Entry 4QW0 (X-ray diffraction, 2.90 A resolution); this record covers chains Q and R of the 28 polymer chains in the assembly.

== Chain Q ==
Molecule: Proteasome subunit alpha type-4
Source organism: Saccharomyces cerevisiae
Notes: EC 3.4.25.1
Reference sequence: P40303 (PSA4_YEAST); residues -1 to 252 here correspond to UniProt positions 1-254 (UniProt number = residue number + 2)
Amino-acid sequence (254 residues; numbered -1 to 252; the number before each row is that of its first residue; numbers below 1 keep their minus sign (Met-1 is residue -1)):
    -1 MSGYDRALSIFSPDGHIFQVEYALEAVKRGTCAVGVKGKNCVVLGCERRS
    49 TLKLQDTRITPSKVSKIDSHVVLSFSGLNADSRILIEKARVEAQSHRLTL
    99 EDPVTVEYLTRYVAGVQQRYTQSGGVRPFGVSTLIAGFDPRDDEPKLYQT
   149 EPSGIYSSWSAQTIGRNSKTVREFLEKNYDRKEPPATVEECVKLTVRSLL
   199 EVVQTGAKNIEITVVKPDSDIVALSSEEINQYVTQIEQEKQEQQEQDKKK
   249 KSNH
Not modelled in the structure: -1 to 0, 241-252
Curated features (UniProtKB/Swiss-Prot):
  - modified residue: Thr58 (Phosphothreonine)

== Chain R ==
Molecule: Proteasome subunit alpha type-5
Source organism: Saccharomyces cerevisiae
Notes: EC 3.4.25.1
Reference sequence: P32379 (PSA5_YEAST); residues -7 to 252 here correspond to UniProt positions 1-260 (UniProt number = residue number + 8)
Amino-acid sequence (260 residues; numbered -7 to 252; the number before each row is that of its first residue; numbers below 1 keep their minus sign (Met-7 is residue -7)):
    -7 MFLTRSEYDRGVSTFSPEGRLFQVEYSLEAIKLGSTAIGIATKEGVVLGV
    43 EKRATSPLLESDSIEKIVEIDRHIGCAMSGLTADARSMIEHARTAAVTHN
    93 LYYDEDINVESLTQSVCDLALRFGEGASGEERLMSRPFGVALLIAGHDAD
   143 DGYQLFHAEPSGTFYRYNAKAIGSGSEGAQAELLNEWHSSLTLKEAELLV
   193 LKILKQVMEEKLDENNAQLSCITKQDGFKIYDNEKTAELIKELKEKEAAE
   243 SPEEADVEMS
Not modelled in the structure: -7 to 0, 118-124, 243-252

== Chain Q / chain R interface ==
Pairs across the interface (64):
  Asp3(Q) - Glu117(R)
  Arg4(Q) - Glu117(R)
  Ala5(Q) - Val4(R)  hydrophobic
  Ala5(Q) - Glu117(R)
  Ala5(Q) - Ser127(R)
  Ser7(Q) - Ser127(R)
  Ser7(Q) - Arg128(R)
  Ile8(Q) - Gln15(R)
  Phe9(Q) - Gln15(R)
  Phe9(Q) - Tyr18(R)  hydrophobic
  Phe9(Q) - Ser19(R)
  Phe9(Q) - Ala22(R)  hydrophobic
  Phe9(Q) - Leu73(R)  hydrophobic
  Phe9(Q) - Arg128(R)
  Phe9(Q) - Pro129(R)
  Phe9(Q) - Gly131(R)
  Ser10(Q) - Tyr18(R)
  Pro11(Q) - Tyr18(R)  hydrophobic
  Pro11(Q) - Glu21(R)
  Asp12(Q) - Glu21(R)
  Gly13(Q) - Tyr18(R)
  Gly13(Q) - Glu21(R)
  Gly13(Q) - Ala22(R)
  His14(Q) - Leu25(R)
  Ile15(Q) - Leu73(R)  hydrophobic
  Ile15(Q) - Arg128(R)
  Lys35(Q) - Glu52(R)  salt bridge
  Gln116(Q) - Ala75(R)
  Gln116(Q) - Asp76(R)
  Gln116(Q) - Arg128(R)
  Thr119(Q) - Arg128(R)  hydrogen bond (backbone-side chain)
  Gln120(Q) - Met126(R)
  Gln120(Q) - Ser127(R)  hydrogen bond (backbone-backbone)
  Gln120(Q) - Arg128(R)
  Gln120(Q) - Pro129(R)
  Gln120(Q) - Phe130(R)
  Ser121(Q) - Ser127(R)
  Gly122(Q) - Ser127(R)
  Ser151(Q) - Ala75(R)
  Gly152(Q) - Ala75(R)
  Ile153(Q) - Thr74(R)
  Ile153(Q) - Ala75(R)
  Ser155(Q) - Leu51(R)
  Ser155(Q) - Ser55(R)
  Ser156(Q) - Leu51(R)
  Ser156(Q) - Glu52(R)  hydrogen bond (backbone-backbone)
  Ser156(Q) - Ser55(R)  hydrogen bond (backbone-side chain)
  Trp157(Q) - Thr47(R)
  Trp157(Q) - Ser48(R)
  Trp157(Q) - Leu50(R)
  Trp157(Q) - Leu51(R)
  Trp157(Q) - Glu52(R)
  Ser158(Q) - Leu50(R)  hydrogen bond (backbone-backbone)
  Ser158(Q) - Glu52(R)  hydrogen bond
  Ala159(Q) - Leu50(R)
  Leu173(Q) - Leu50(R)  hydrophobic
  Glu174(Q) - Ser48(R)  hydrogen bond
  Glu174(Q) - Pro49(R)
  Glu174(Q) - Leu50(R)
  Tyr177(Q) - Leu50(R)  hydrophobic
  Arg179(Q) - Pro49(R)  hydrogen bond (side chain-backbone)
  Arg179(Q) - Leu50(R)
  Arg179(Q) - Leu51(R)  hydrogen bond (side chain-backbone)
  Arg179(Q) - Glu52(R)
Also at the interface, not in a pair above, chain Q (31 interface residues in all): Arg170
Also at the interface, not in a pair above, chain R (27 interface residues in all): Asp1, Ser79

== Overview ==
31 residues of chain Q and 27 residues of chain R are in contact; the contacts include 9 hydrogen bonds and 1
salt bridge. Polar contacts include Lys35(Q)-Glu52(R), Thr119(Q)-Arg128(R) and Ser156(Q)-Ser55(R).
Here chain Q is Proteasome subunit alpha type-4 and chain R is Proteasome subunit alpha type-5, both from
Saccharomyces cerevisiae. Entry 4QW0 (yCP beta5-A49T-A50V-double mutant in complex with bortezomib) was
determined by X-ray diffraction (same publication as 4QUX, 4QUY, 4QV0, 4QV1, 4QV3, 4QV4 and 42 further
entries).
